Entry 3I5H (X-ray diffraction, 3.40 A resolution); this record covers chains B and C of the 3 polymer chains in the assembly.

# Chain B
Protein: Myosin regulatory light chain LC-2, mantle muscle
Source organism: Todarodes pacificus
Reference sequence: P08052 (MLR_TODPA); residue numbers follow UniProt; this construct covers 1-153
Amino-acid sequence (153 residues; numbered 1 to 153; the number before each row is that of its first residue):
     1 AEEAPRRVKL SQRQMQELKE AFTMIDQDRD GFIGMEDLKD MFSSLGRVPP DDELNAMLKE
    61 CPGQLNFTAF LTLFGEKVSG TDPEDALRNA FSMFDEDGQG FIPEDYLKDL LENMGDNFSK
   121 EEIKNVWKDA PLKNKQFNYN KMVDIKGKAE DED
Disordered / not traced: 1-6, 152-153
UniProt features mapped onto this chain:
  - binding site (Ca(2+)): Asp26, Asp28, Asp30, Asp37
  - modified residue: Ala1 (Blocked amino end (Ala))

# Chain C
Protein: Myosin catalytic light chain LC-1, mantle muscle
Source organism: Todarodes pacificus
Reference sequence: P05945 (MLE_TODPA); residues 1-159 here correspond to UniProt positions 2-160 (UniProt number = residue number + 1)
Amino-acid sequence (159 residues; each row starts with the number of its first residue):
     1 SQLTKDEIEE VREVFDLFDF WDGRDGDVDA AKVGDLLRCL GMNPTEAQVH QHGGTKKMGE
    61 KAYKLEEILP IYEEMSSKDT GTAADEFMEA FKTFDREGQG LISSAEIRNV LKMLGERITE
   121 DQCNDIFTFC DIREDIDGNI KYEDLMKKVM AGPFPDKSD
Disordered / not traced: 157-159
Ion coordination: Ca2+: Asp19, Asp22, Gly23, Asp25, Asp27

# Chain B / chain C interface
Pairs across the interface (7; chain B residue first):
  Phe94(B) with Trp21(C), hydrophobic
  Met114(B) with Trp21(C), hydrophobic
  Gly115(B) with Phe20(C), hydrogen bond (backbone-backbone); Gly23(C); Arg24(C)
  Asp116(B) with Arg24(C), salt bridge
  Asn117(B) with Gly23(C)
Interface residues without a listed pair, chain B (7 interface residues in all): Leu110, Asn113
Interface residues without a listed pair, chain C (5 interface residues in all): Asp22

# In short
The interface between chain B and chain C involves 7 residues on one side and 5 on the other, with 1 hydrogen
bond and 1 salt bridge. Among the polar pairs are Asp116(B)-Arg24(C) and Gly115(B)-Phe20(C). UniProt lists 4
Ca2+-binding residues on chain B.
Here chain B is Myosin regulatory light chain LC-2, mantle muscle and chain C is Myosin catalytic light chain
LC-1, mantle muscle, both from Todarodes pacificus. Entry 3I5H (The crystal structure of rigor like squid
myosin S1 in the absence of nucleotide) was determined by X-ray diffraction together with 2EC6, 2OS8, 2OTG,
3I5F, 3I5G and 3I5I from the same study.
